Entry 7UXA (electron microscopy, 3.28 A resolution); this record covers chains A and C of the 5 polymer chains in the assembly.

[Chain A]
Name: tRNA-splicing endonuclease subunit Sen34
From: Homo sapiens
Notes: EC 4.6.1.16
UniProt: Q9BSV6 (SEN34_HUMAN); numbering as in UniProt (aligned over 1-309)
Amino-acid sequence (352 residues; row label = number of the first residue in the row; numbers below 1 keep their minus sign (Met-42 is residue -42)):
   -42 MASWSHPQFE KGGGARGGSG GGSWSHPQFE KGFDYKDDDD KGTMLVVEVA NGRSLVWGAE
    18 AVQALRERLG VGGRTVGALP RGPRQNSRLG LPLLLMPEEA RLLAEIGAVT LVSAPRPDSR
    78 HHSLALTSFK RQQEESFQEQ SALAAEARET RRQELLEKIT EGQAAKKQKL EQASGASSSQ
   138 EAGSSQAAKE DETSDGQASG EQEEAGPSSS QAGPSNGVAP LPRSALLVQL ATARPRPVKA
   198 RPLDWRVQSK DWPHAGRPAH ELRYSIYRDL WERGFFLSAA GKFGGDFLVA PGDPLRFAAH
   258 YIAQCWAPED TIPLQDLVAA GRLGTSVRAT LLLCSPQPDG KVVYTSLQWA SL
Disordered / not traced: -42 to 0, 103-181
Construct notes: initiating methionine (-42); expression tag (-41 to 0); engineered mutation Ala247 (Tyr in Q9BSV6), Ala255 (His in Q9BSV6), Ala286 (Lys in Q9BSV6)
From the paper describing this entry:
  - binding site for the 88-nt RNA strand: Arg41, Lys239, Val284
  - mutagenesis - R279A/W306A: abolished catalytic activity (cleavage at the 5' splice site)
  - contacts within the chain: Arg58-Glu218 (salt bridge)
  - disease-associated variants - R58W: decreased stability (citing earlier work)
  - binding site for the 88-nt RNA strand: Arg279 (proposed by the authors, not directly observed)

[Chain C]
Name: tRNA-splicing endonuclease subunit Sen2
From: Homo sapiens
Notes: EC 4.6.1.16
UniProt: Q8NCE0 (SEN2_HUMAN); residues 1-465 here = UniProt positions 1-465
Amino-acid sequence (483 residues; numbered 1 to 483; the number before each row is that of its first residue):
     1 MAEAVFHAPK RKRRVYETYE SPLPIPFGQD HGPLKEFKIF RAEMINNNVI VRNAEDIEQL
    61 YGKGYFGKGI LSRSRPSFTI SDPKLVAKWK DMKTNMPIIT SKRYQHSVEW AAELMRRQGQ
   121 DESTVRRILK DYTKPLEHPP VKRNEEAQVH DKLNSGMVSN MEGTAGGERP SVVNGDSGKS
   181 GGVGDPREPL GCLQEGSGCH PTTESFEKSV REDASPLPHV CCCKQDALIL QRGLHHEDGS
   241 QHIGLLHPGD RGPDHEYVLV EEAECAMSER EAAPNEELVQ RNRLICRRNP YRIFEYLQLS
   301 LEEAFFLVYA LGCLSIYYEK EPLTIVKLWK AFTVVQPTFR TTYMAYHYFR SKGWVPKVGL
   361 KYGTDLLLAR KGPPFYAASY SVIIELVDDH FEGSLRRPLS WKSLAALSRV SVNVSAELML
   421 CYLIKPSTMT DKEMESPECM KRIKVQEVIL SRWVSSRERS DQDDLDYKDD DDKGFWSHPQ
   481 FEK
Disordered / not traced: 1-38, 72-294, 462-483
Construct notes: engineered mutation Ala369 (Tyr in Q8NCE0), Ala377 (His in Q8NCE0), Ala416 (Lys in Q8NCE0); expression tag (466-483)
From the paper describing this entry:
  - binding site for the 88-nt RNA strand: Arg409, Arg452
  - mutagenesis - R409A/R452A: unchanged catalytic activity (cleavage at the 3' splice site)

[Chain A / chain C interface]
Pairs across the interface - 22 pairs, chain A then chain C:
  Gly238(A) - Ala405(C)
  Lys239(A) - Arg409(C)
  Phe240(A) - Arg409(C)
  Gly241(A) - Lys402(C)
  Gly242(A) - Lys402(C)
  Asp243(A) - Lys402(C)  salt bridge
  Gln272(A) - Leu360(C)
  Gln272(A) - Gly363(C)
  Gln272(A) - Asp365(C)
  Gln272(A) - Arg397(C)  hydrogen bond
  Asp273(A) - Arg397(C)  salt bridge
  Asp273(A) - Ser403(C)  hydrogen bond
  Val275(A) - Lys361(C)
  Ala276(A) - Gly363(C)
  Ala276(A) - Leu407(C)  hydrophobic
  Arg279(A) - Lys361(C)  hydrogen bond (side chain-backbone)
  Arg279(A) - Tyr362(C)
  Arg279(A) - Val410(C)
  Leu280(A) - Ala406(C)  hydrophobic
  Leu280(A) - Arg409(C)
  Ser283(A) - Asn413(C)  hydrogen bond
  Val284(A) - Arg409(C)
Also at the interface, not in a pair above, chain C (15 interface residues in all): Pro398

[In short]
The interface between chain A and chain C involves 14 residues on one side and 15 on the other, with 4
hydrogen bonds and 2 salt bridges. Among the polar pairs are Asp243(A)-Lys402(C), Asp273(A)-Arg397(C) and
Gln272(A)-Arg397(C). The paper reports a binding site for the 88-nt RNA strand at Arg41(A), Lys239(A) and
Arg409(C) among others; R279A/W306A of chain A abolish catalytic activity (cleavage at the 5' splice site); 3
substitutions were tested in all.
Here chain A is tRNA-splicing endonuclease subunit Sen34 and chain C is tRNA-splicing endonuclease subunit
Sen2, both from Homo sapiens. Entry 7UXA (Human tRNA Splicing Endonuclease Complex bound to pre-tRNA-ARG) was
determined by electron microscopy.
